PDB entry 8TID | electron microscopy, 3.60 A resolution | chains J and K of the 30 polymer chains in the assembly

# Chain J
Name: Dynein regulatory complex protein 9
Source organism: Tetrahymena thermophila
UniProt: Q23S05 (Q23S05_TETTS); numbering as in UniProt (aligned over 1-372)
Chain sequence (372 residues; numbered 1 to 372; the number before each row is that of its first residue):
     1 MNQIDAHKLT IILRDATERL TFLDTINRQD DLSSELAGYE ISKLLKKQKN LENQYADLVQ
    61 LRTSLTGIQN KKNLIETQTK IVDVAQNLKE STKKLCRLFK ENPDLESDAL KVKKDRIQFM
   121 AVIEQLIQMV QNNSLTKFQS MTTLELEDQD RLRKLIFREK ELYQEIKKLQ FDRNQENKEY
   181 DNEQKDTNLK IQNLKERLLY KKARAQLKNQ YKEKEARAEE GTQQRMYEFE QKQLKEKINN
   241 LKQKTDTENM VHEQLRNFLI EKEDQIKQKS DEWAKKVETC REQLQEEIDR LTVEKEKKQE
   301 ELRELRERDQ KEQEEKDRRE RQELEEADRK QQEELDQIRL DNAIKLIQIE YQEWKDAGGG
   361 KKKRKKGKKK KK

# Chain K
Name: Dynein regulatory complex protein 10
Source organism: Tetrahymena thermophila
UniProt: A4VD15 (A4VD15_TETTS); numbering as in UniProt (aligned over 1-434)
Chain sequence (434 residues; each row starts with the number of its first residue):
     1 MQNLSKMQSR LHPRPEGEGG GGGGRTKEKG KSLQETHKEM LKNIESTNIG KPTIVEAQRI
    61 LKIIDNLSTN LTIFIYLDSE LISKFLDVAK HSKLSKDLVS KLSQRCLDLL KSQAEIEAKF
   121 KPYASLLDQS NKEAEDVEEE KMIDAERLRM QLENNFKDLV RHLRNSPEDF EIIKSMKTNV
   181 NPDLNDLVHC IHCQKVIMLK KLSTASEEDE NHKAQLRDLE EKIEELEKKK NKIQEDLTKL
   241 KEHRQKFSKE KKEELEKLKN EIAEVKAEKE KKASQLKNEL DNRLKQLERD HLAKKDKLDK
   301 ELQKLEDDFA KLKQDHANDE TKLKTNKRQQ QNSLADNIES YDALMKDQHQ KKQEIEEELA
   361 KIIEEVDTLK QLFKEIDEEK QRERELEEEF RLKKEQWEIQ ERRKKEAARC ILHFLMARKE
   421 KSKKKKKKKG KKKK

# How chain J and chain K interact
Residue-residue contacts (338):
  M1(J) with N181(K)
  N2(J) with S79(K); E80(K)
  Q3(J) with K121(K); A124(K); S125(K), hydrogen bond; D128(K)
  I4(J) with S79(K); E117(K); F120(K), hydrophobic; K121(K); A124(K), hydrophobic; L152(K), hydrophobic
  D5(J) with F74(K); D78(K); S79(K), hydrogen bond (side chain-backbone); E80(K)
  H7(J) with F120(K); A124(K); D128(K), salt bridge; L152(K)
  K8(J) with F74(K); L77(K), hydrogen bond (side chain-backbone); D78(K); S79(K), hydrogen bond; I82(K); Q113(K); E117(K), salt bridge; L152(K); F156(K)
  L9(J) with L71(K), hydrophobic; F74(K), hydrophobic; L184(K), hydrophobic; L187(K), hydrophobic
  I11(J) with R149(K); E153(K); K157(K)
  I12(J) with L67(K); N70(K); L71(K), hydrophobic; F74(K), hydrophobic; F156(K), hydrophobic
  L13(J) with L67(K), hydrophobic; L71(K), hydrophobic
  R14(J) with R149(K)
  A16(J) with I63(K); L67(K), hydrophobic
  R19(J) with I63(K); N66(K); N70(K)
  L20(J) with I63(K)
  L23(J) with E56(K); R59(K); I60(K); I63(K), hydrophobic
  I26(J) with R59(K)
  N27(J) with E56(K); R59(K), hydrogen bond
  D31(J) with R59(K), salt bridge
  L32(J) with E56(K)
  E101(J) with P52(K)
  D104(J) with E207(K)
  S107(J) with S206(K), hydrogen bond (backbone-backbone); E207(K)
  D108(J) with I54(K); A205(K); S206(K); E207(K)
  A109(J) with I54(K)
  K111(J) with K201(K), hydrogen bond (side chain-backbone); T204(K), hydrogen bond (side chain-backbone); A205(K); S206(K); D209(K)
  V112(J) with I54(K), hydrophobic; E56(K); A57(K); I60(K); L202(K)
  K113(J) with E56(K)
  D115(J) with M198(K); K201(K); L202(K), hydrogen bond (side chain-backbone)
  R116(J) with E56(K), salt bridge; I60(K)
  Q118(J) with K201(K), hydrogen bond
  F119(J) with I64(K), hydrophobic; L67(K), hydrophobic; Q194(K); M198(K), hydrophobic
  V122(J) with Q194(K)
  I123(J) with L67(K), hydrophobic
  L126(J) with L187(K), hydrophobic; I191(K), hydrophobic
  L135(J) with D183(K); L187(K), hydrophobic
  F138(J) with L187(K), hydrophobic; C190(K), hydrophobic; I191(K), hydrophobic; Q194(K)
  Q139(J) with L33(K); D186(K), hydrogen bond (side chain-backbone); L187(K); C190(K), hydrogen bond
  M141(J) with Q194(K)
  T142(J) with C190(K); C193(K); Q194(K), hydrogen bond; I197(K)
  T143(J) with L33(K); H37(K)
  E145(J) with Q194(K), hydrogen bond; I197(K); K201(K), salt bridge
  L146(J) with H37(K); M40(K), hydrophobic; L41(K), hydrophobic; I44(K); C193(K); I197(K)
  E147(J) with M40(K)
  Q149(J) with I44(K); I197(K); K200(K), hydrogen bond (backbone-side chain); K201(K), hydrogen bond (side chain-backbone); H212(K)
  D150(J) with M40(K); N43(K); I44(K); K200(K)
  R151(J) with K200(K), hydrogen bond (backbone-side chain); H212(K)
  L152(J) with T47(K); K51(K); K200(K); E208(K); H212(K); L216(K)
  R153(J) with T47(K); K51(K); L216(K)
  K154(J) with N43(K); I223(K)
  L155(J) with L216(K), hydrophobic; L219(K), hydrophobic; E220(K); I223(K), hydrophobic
  I156(J) with L219(K), hydrophobic
  R158(J) with I223(K)
  E159(J) with L219(K); K222(K); I223(K); L226(K)
  L162(J) with I223(K), hydrophobic; L226(K), hydrophobic; K230(K)
  Y163(J) with L226(K)
  E165(J) with L226(K); K230(K), salt bridge
  I166(J) with L226(K); K229(K); K230(K); I233(K)
  L169(J) with K230(K); I233(K), hydrophobic; Q234(K); L237(K), hydrophobic
  Q170(J) with I233(K)
  D172(J) with L237(K)
  R173(J) with K232(K); I233(K); D236(K), salt bridge; L237(K); L240(K)
  E176(J) with L237(K); L240(K); K241(K), salt bridge; R244(K), hydrogen bond (backbone-side chain)
  N177(J) with L240(K)
  E179(J) with R244(K), hydrogen bond (backbone-side chain)
  Y180(J) with L240(K), hydrophobic; H243(K); R244(K); K246(K)
  E183(J) with R244(K), salt bridge; F247(K); S248(K), hydrogen bond
  Q184(J) with F247(K)
  T187(J) with F247(K); K251(K)
  N188(J) with F247(K); K251(K)
  K190(J) with L255(K)
  I191(J) with K251(K); E254(K); L255(K), hydrophobic; L258(K)
  L194(J) with L255(K); L258(K), hydrophobic; I262(K)
  K195(J) with E254(K), salt bridge; K257(K); L258(K)
  R197(J) with I262(K)
  L198(J) with E261(K); I262(K); V265(K), hydrophobic
  K201(J) with I262(K); V265(K); K266(K); K269(K)
  K202(J) with V265(K)
  R204(J) with K269(K)
  A205(J) with V265(K); K269(K)
  K208(J) with K269(K)
  N209(J) with E268(K), hydrogen bond (side chain-backbone); K269(K), hydrogen bond (side chain-backbone); K272(K); A273(K), hydrogen bond (side chain-backbone); L276(K)
  K212(J) with K269(K), hydrogen bond (side chain-backbone); A273(K); L276(K)
  E213(J) with L276(K)
  E215(J) with L280(K)
  A216(J) with L276(K); L280(K); R283(K)
  R217(J) with R283(K)
  E219(J) with L280(K); L284(K)
  E220(J) with L280(K); R283(K); L284(K); L287(K)
  Q223(J) with L284(K); L287(K)
  Q224(J) with L287(K)
  Y227(J) with L287(K), hydrophobic; E288(K); H291(K), hydrogen bond (backbone-side chain)
  E230(J) with H291(K), salt bridge; K295(K), hydrogen bond (backbone-side chain)
  Q231(J) with H291(K), hydrogen bond; K294(K); K295(K)
  L234(J) with K295(K); L298(K), hydrophobic; D299(K)
  K235(J) with L298(K)
  K237(J) with L302(K); E306(K), salt bridge
  I238(J) with L298(K); K300(K); L305(K), hydrophobic
  L241(J) with L302(K), hydrophobic; L305(K), hydrophobic; E306(K)
  K242(J) with K304(K); L305(K)
  K244(J) with F309(K)
  T245(J) with F309(K); L312(K)
  E248(J) with F309(K); K313(K); H316(K), salt bridge
  N249(J) with L312(K); H316(K), hydrogen bond
  H252(J) with H316(K), hydrogen bond (side chain-backbone); D319(K), salt bridge
  L255(J) with E320(K)
  R256(J) with L323(K)
  L259(J) with E320(K); L323(K), hydrophobic; K324(K)
  I260(J) with L323(K), hydrophobic
  K262(J) with K327(K)
  E263(J) with L323(K); N326(K); K327(K); Q330(K)
  I266(J) with K327(K); Q330(K); Q331(K)
  K267(J) with Q330(K)
  K269(J) with L334(K)
  S270(J) with S333(K), hydrogen bond; L334(K), hydrogen bond (side chain-backbone); N337(K), hydrogen bond
  W273(J) with L334(K), hydrophobic; N337(K), hydrogen bond (side chain-backbone); I338(K); Y341(K), hydrophobic
  V277(J) with Y341(K), hydrophobic
  C280(J) with Y341(K), hydrogen bond
  R281(J) with Y341(K); L344(K); M345(K)
  L284(J) with M345(K); Q348(K); H349(K)
  Q285(J) with Q348(K), hydrogen bond; K351(K), hydrogen bond
  I288(J) with Q348(K); K351(K); K352(K); I355(K), hydrophobic
  L291(J) with K352(K); I355(K), hydrophobic; E356(K); L359(K)
  T292(J) with I355(K)
  E294(J) with L359(K)
  K295(J) with I355(K); E358(K), salt bridge; L359(K)
  K298(J) with I362(K); I363(K); V366(K)
  Q299(J) with E358(K); I362(K)
  E301(J) with V366(K); K370(K), salt bridge
  L302(J) with I362(K), hydrophobic; E365(K); V366(K)
  L305(J) with V366(K); L369(K), hydrophobic; F373(K)
  R306(J) with E365(K); L369(K)
  R308(J) with F373(K)
  D309(J) with F373(K); I376(K)
  E312(J) with I376(K); K380(K), salt bridge
  R319(J) with E383(K), salt bridge
Also at the interface, not in a pair above, chain J (143 interface residues in all): A6, D15, V130, D148, A274, K276, K316
Also at the interface, not in a pair above, chain K (158 interface residues in all): K62, L127, V196, E227, K239, K259, E279, E301, D315, D342, D377, E379, R384

# Summary
143 residues of chain J and 158 residues of chain K are in contact, with 36 hydrogen bonds and 18 salt
bridges. Among the polar pairs are H7(J)-D128(K), K8(J)-E117(K) and D31(J)-R59(K).
Here chain J is Dynein regulatory complex protein 9 and chain K is Dynein regulatory complex protein 10, both
from Tetrahymena thermophila. Entry 8TID (Combined linker domain of N-DRC and associated proteins Tetrahymena)
was determined by electron microscopy (same publication as 8TEK and 8TH8).
